8FKB - chain A; structure by X-ray diffraction, 1.42 A resolution.

Chain A:
Molecule: Cytochrome P450 124A1
From: Mycobacterium marinum
Reference sequence: B2HHT9 (B2HHT9_MYCMM); residues -3 to 429 here correspond to UniProt positions 1-433 (UniProt number = residue number + 4)
Sequence (433 residues; row label = number of the first residue in the row; numbers below 1 keep their minus sign (Met-3 is residue -3)):
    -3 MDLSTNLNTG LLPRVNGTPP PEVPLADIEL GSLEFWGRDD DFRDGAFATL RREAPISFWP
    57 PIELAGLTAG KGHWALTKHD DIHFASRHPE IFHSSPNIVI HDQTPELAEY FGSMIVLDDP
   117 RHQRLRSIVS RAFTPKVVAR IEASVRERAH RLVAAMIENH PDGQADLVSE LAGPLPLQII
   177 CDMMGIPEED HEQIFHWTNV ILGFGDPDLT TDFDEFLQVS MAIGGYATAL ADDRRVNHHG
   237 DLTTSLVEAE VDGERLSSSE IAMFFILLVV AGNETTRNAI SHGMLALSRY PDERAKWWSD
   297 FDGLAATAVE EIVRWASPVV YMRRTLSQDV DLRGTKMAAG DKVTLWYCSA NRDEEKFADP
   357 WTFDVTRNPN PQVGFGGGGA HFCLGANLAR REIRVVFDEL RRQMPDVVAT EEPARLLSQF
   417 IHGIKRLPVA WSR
Unresolved in the structure: -3 to 5
Ion coordination: heme Fe near Cys379 (its only coordinating residue here)
Residues lining bound ligands:
  - trans,trans-Farnesol (FOF; (2E,6E)-3,7,11-trimethyldodeca-2,6,10-trien-1-ol): Asn93, Ile94, Val95, Asp98, Gln99, Thr100, Phe107, Ile111, Phe212, Leu263, Val266, Ala267, Glu270, Thr271, Val315, Met318, Phe416, Ile417
  - heme (HEM): Met110, Ile111, His118, Arg122, Ile176, Phe260, Leu263, Leu264, Ala267, Gly268, Thr271, Thr272, Ala275, Pro314, Val315, Met318, Arg320, Tyr343, Gly370, Phe371, Gly372, Gly373, Gly374, Ala376, His377, Phe378, Cys379, Leu380, Gly381, Leu384, Ala385, Glu388, Ile389

In short:
Bound to chain A: trans,trans-Farnesol and heme.
Chain A is Cytochrome P450 124A1 (Mycobacterium marinum); the structure, X-ray crystal structure of CYP124A1
from Mycobacterium Marinum bound to Farnesol, was determined by X-ray diffraction, deposited together with
8FJO and 8FLO.
